2JCP - chain A; structure by X-ray diffraction, 1.30 A resolution.

# Chain A
Molecule: CD44 antigen
Organism: Mus musculus
Notes: fragment: hyaluronan binding domain, residues 23-174
Reference sequence: P15379 (CD44_MOUSE); residues 25-176 here correspond to UniProt positions 23-174 (UniProt number = residue number - 2)
Chain sequence (154 residues; numbered 23 to 176; the number before each row is that of its first residue):
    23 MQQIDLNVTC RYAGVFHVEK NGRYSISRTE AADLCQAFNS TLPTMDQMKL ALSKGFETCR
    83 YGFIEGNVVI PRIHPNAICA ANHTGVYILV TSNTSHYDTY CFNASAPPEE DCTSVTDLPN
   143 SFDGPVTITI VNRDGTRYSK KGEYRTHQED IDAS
Disordered / not traced: 23, 174-176
Disulfides: Cys32-Cys134, Cys57-Cys123, Cys81-Cys101
Swiss-Prot annotation at these positions:
  - binding site (hyaluronan): Arg45, Arg82, Tyr83, Tyr109
  - glycosylation (N-linked (GlcNAc...) asparagine): Asn29, Asn61, Asn104, Asn115, Asn125

# Overview
UniProt lists 4 hyaluronan-binding residues.
Chain A is CD44 antigen (Mus musculus); the structure, The hyaluronan binding domain of murine CD44, was
determined by X-ray diffraction (same publication as 2JCQ and 2JCR).
